Entry 7LT2 (X-ray diffraction, 1.58 A resolution); this record covers chain A.

== Chain A ==
Protein: Mab-21 domain-containing protein
From: Tribolium castaneum
UniProt: D6WI29 (D6WI29_TRICA); residues 2-399 here correspond to UniProt positions 1-398 (UniProt number = residue number - 1)
Chain sequence (399 residues; each row starts with the number of its first residue):
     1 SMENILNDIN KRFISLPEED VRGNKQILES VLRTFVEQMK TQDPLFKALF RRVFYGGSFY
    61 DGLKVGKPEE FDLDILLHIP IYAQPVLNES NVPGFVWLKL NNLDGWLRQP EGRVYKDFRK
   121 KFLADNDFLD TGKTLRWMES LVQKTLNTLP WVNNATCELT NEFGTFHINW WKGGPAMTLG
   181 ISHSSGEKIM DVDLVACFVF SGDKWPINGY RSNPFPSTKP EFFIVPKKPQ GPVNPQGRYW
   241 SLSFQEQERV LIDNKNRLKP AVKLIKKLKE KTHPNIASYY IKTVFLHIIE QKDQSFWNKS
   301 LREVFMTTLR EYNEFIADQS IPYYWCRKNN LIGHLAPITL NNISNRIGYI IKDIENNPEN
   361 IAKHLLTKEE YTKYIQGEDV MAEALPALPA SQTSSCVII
Unresolved in the structure: 1-2, 230-231, 392-399
Differences from the reference sequence: expression tag (1)
Bound ions: Mn2+: Ile-289, Lys-292
Curated features (UniProtKB/Swiss-Prot):
  - binding site (ATP): Ser-58, Glu-70 to Asp-72, Gln-245 to Glu-248, Lys-266, Ser-278 to Lys-282
  - binding site (Mg(2+)): Glu-70, Asp-72, Asp-193
  - binding site (GTP): Asp-193, Ser-241 to Glu-248
  - binding site (Mn(2+)): Ile-289, Glu-290, Asp-293

== Summary ==
Ile-289 and Lys-292 coordinate Mn2+. UniProt lists 14 ATP-binding residues, 3 Mg2+-binding residues, 9
GTP-binding residues and 3 Mn2+-binding residues.
Chain A is Mab-21 domain-containing protein (Tribolium castaneum); the structure, Structure of a dsRNA-sensing
cGAS-like receptor from the beetle Tribolium castaneum, was determined by X-ray diffraction together with
7LT1, 7MWY and 7MWZ from the same study.
